6L56 - chains B and G of the 24 polymer chains in the assembly; structure by X-ray diffraction, 1.85 A resolution.

# Chain B (and G)
Name: Ferritin
Source organism: Tegillarca granosa
Notes: EC 1.16.3.1; chain G of this document is another copy of the same molecule, construct and numbering; everything in this record applies to it too
Reference sequence: D3JCC5 (D3JCC5_TEGGR); residue numbers follow UniProt; this construct covers 1-172
Chain sequence (172 residues; row label = number of the first residue in the row):
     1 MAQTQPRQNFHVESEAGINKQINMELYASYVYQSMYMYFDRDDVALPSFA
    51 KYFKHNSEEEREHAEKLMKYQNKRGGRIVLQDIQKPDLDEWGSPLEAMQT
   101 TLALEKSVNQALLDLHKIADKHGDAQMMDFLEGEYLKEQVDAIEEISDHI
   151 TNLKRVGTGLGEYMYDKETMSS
Not modelled in the structure: 1-2, 172
Ion coordination: Fe2+ site 1: Glu25, Glu60, His63; Na+ site 1 near Asp82 (its only coordinating residue here); Fe2+ site 2: Glu132 (shared with 1 residue of chain D; Glu132(G) of chain G); Na+ site 2: Glu144, Asp148
Reported in the primary citation:
  - catalytic residues: Glu25, Tyr32, Glu60, His63, Glu105, Gln139 (by similarity / conservation)
  - mutagenesis - D129A/E132A: decreased catalytic activity on iron oxidation
  - mutagenesis - E168A: unchanged catalytic activity on iron oxidation
  - mutagenesis - D129A/E132A, E168A: decreased binding to copper

# Interface between chain B and chain G
Residue-residue contacts (23):
  Lys106(B) - Gln5(G)  hydrogen bond (side chain-backbone)
  Lys106(B) - Pro6(G)
  Lys106(B) - Arg7(G)  hydrogen bond (side chain-backbone)
  Lys106(B) - Gln8(G)  hydrogen bond (backbone-side chain)
  Asn109(B) - Gln8(G)  hydrogen bond
  Gln110(B) - Gln8(G)
  Leu113(B) - Asn9(G)
  His116(B) - Ala125(G)
  Glu132(B) - Asp129(G)
  Leu136(B) - Ala125(G)  hydrophobic
  Leu136(B) - Gln126(G)
  Lys137(B) - Gln126(G)
  Val140(B) - Lys73(G)
  Val140(B) - Arg74(G)
  Val140(B) - Gln126(G)
  Asp141(B) - Lys73(G)  salt bridge
  Ile143(B) - Pro6(G)  hydrophobic
  Ile143(B) - Gln8(G)
  Glu144(B) - Lys73(G)
  Ser147(B) - Gln5(G)  hydrogen bond (backbone-side chain)
  Ser147(B) - Pro6(G)
  Ile150(B) - Gln5(G)
  Thr151(B) - Gln5(G)  hydrogen bond
Interface residues without a listed pair, chain B (18 interface residues in all): Leu102, Asp129, Gly133
Interface residues without a listed pair, chain G (11 interface residues in all): Thr4

# Overview
The interface between chain B and chain G involves 18 residues on one side and 11 on the other, with 6
hydrogen bonds and 1 salt bridge. Polar pairs include Asp141(B)-Lys73(G), Lys106(B)-Gln5(G) and
Lys106(B)-Arg7(G). The paper reports catalytic residues Glu25(B), Tyr32(B) and Glu60(B) among others;
D129A/E132A and E168A of chain B reduce binding to copper.
Both chains are Ferritin (Tegillarca granosa). Entry 6L56 (Fe(II) loaded Tegillarca granosa ferritin) was
determined by X-ray diffraction, deposited together with 6KZY, 6L55 and 6L58.
